7PBE - chains A and C of the 5 polymer chains in the assembly; structure by X-ray diffraction, 3.00 A resolution.

== Chain A ==
Molecule: MHC class I antigen
Source organism: Homo sapiens
Reference sequence: A0A5B8RNS7 (A0A5B8RNS7_HUMAN); residues 1-276 here correspond to UniProt positions 25-300 (UniProt number = residue number + 24)
Amino-acid sequence (276 residues; row label = number of the first residue in the row):
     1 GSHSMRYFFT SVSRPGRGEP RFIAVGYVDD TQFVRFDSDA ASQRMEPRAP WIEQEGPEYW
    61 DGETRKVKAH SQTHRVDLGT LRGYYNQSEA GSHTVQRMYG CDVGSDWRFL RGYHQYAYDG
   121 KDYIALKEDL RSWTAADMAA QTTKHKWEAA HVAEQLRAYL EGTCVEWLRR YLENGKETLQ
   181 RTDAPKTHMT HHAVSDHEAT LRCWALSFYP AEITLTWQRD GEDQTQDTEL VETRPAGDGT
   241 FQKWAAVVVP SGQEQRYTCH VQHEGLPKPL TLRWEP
Disulfide bonds: C101-C164, C203-C259

== Chain C ==
Molecule: Spike protein S1
Reference sequence: P0DTC2 (SPIKE_SARS2); residues 1-9 here correspond to UniProt positions 269-277 (UniProt number = residue number + 268)
Amino-acid sequence (9 residues; row label = number of the first residue in the row):
     1 YLQPRTFLL
From the paper describing this entry:
  - conformationally variable residues: R5
  - mutagenesis - P4L: abolished binding to Human T-cell Receptor YLQ36, alpha chain
  - mutagenesis - P4L: abolished signaling with Human T-cell Receptor YLQ36, alpha chain
  - mutagenesis - P4L: unchanged binding to MHC class I antigen (chain A)

== Interface between chain A and chain C ==
Contacting residue pairs - 39 pairs, chain A then chain C:
  M5(A) - Y1(C)
  Y7(A) - Y1(C)  hydrogen bond (side chain-backbone)
  Y7(A) - L2(C)  hydrophobic
  F9(A) - L2(C)  hydrophobic
  Y59(A) - Y1(C)
  E63(A) - Y1(C)
  E63(A) - L2(C)  hydrogen bond (side chain-backbone)
  K66(A) - Y1(C)
  K66(A) - L2(C)  hydrogen bond (side chain-backbone)
  V67(A) - L2(C)
  H70(A) - Q3(C)
  H70(A) - T6(C)
  T73(A) - T6(C)  hydrogen bond
  T73(A) - F7(C)
  T73(A) - L8(C)
  V76(A) - L8(C)  hydrophobic
  D77(A) - L8(C)
  D77(A) - L9(C)  hydrogen bond (side chain-backbone)
  T80(A) - L9(C)
  L81(A) - L9(C)  hydrophobic
  Y84(A) - L9(C)  hydrogen bond (side chain-backbone)
  R97(A) - Q3(C)
  Y99(A) - L2(C)
  Y99(A) - Q3(C)  hydrogen bond (side chain-backbone)
  Y116(A) - L9(C)  hydrophobic
  T143(A) - L9(C)  hydrogen bond (side chain-backbone)
  K146(A) - L9(C)  hydrogen bond (side chain-backbone)
  W147(A) - L8(C)  hydrogen bond (side chain-backbone)
  W147(A) - L9(C)  hydrophobic
  V152(A) - F7(C)  hydrophobic
  Q155(A) - R5(C)  hydrogen bond
  Q155(A) - F7(C)
  L156(A) - Q3(C)
  Y159(A) - Y1(C)  hydrogen bond (side chain-backbone)
  Y159(A) - L2(C)
  Y159(A) - Q3(C)
  Y159(A) - P4(C)
  W167(A) - Y1(C)
  Y171(A) - Y1(C)  hydrogen bond (side chain-backbone)
Also at the interface, not in a pair above, chain A (30 interface residues in all): M45, A69, H114, Y123

== Summary ==
30 residues of chain A face 9 of chain C across their interface; the contacts include 13 hydrogen bonds. Polar
pairs include Y7(A)-Y1(C), E63(A)-L2(C) and K66(A)-L2(C). From the paper: P4L of chain C abolishes binding to
Human T-cell Receptor YLQ36, alpha chain; conformational variability at R5(C).
Chain A is MHC class I antigen (Homo sapiens) and chain C is Spike protein S1; the structure, Emergence of
immune escape at dominant SARS-CoV-2 killer T-cell epitope, was determined by X-ray diffraction together with
7P3D and 7P3E from the same study.
